5D1C - chains A and C; structure by X-ray diffraction, 1.42 A resolution.

# Chain A
Protein: Histone deacetylase 8
From: Homo sapiens
Notes: EC 3.5.1.98
UniProt: Q9BY41 (HDAC8_HUMAN); residue numbers follow UniProt; this construct covers 1-377
Sequence (389 residues; each row starts with the number of its first residue):
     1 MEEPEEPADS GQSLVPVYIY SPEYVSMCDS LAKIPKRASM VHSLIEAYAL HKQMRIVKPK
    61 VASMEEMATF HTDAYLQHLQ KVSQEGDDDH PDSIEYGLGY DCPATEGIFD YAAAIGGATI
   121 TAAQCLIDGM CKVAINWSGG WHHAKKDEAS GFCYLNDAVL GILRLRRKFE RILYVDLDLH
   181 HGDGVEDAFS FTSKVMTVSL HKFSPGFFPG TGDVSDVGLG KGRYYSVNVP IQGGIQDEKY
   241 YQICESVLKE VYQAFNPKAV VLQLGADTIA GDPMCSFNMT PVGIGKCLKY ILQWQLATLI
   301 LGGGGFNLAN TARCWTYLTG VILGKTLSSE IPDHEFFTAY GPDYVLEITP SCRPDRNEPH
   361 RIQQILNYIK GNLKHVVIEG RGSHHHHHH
Disordered / not traced: 1-13, 378-389
Construct notes: engineered mutation Gly-233 (Asp in Q9BY41), Phe-306 (Tyr in Q9BY41); expression tag (378-389)
Ion coordination: K+ site 1: Asp-176, Asp-178, His-180, Ser-199, Leu-200; Zn2+: Asp-178, His-180, Asp-267 (shared with Lys-5(C) of chain C); K+ site 2: Phe-189, Thr-192, Val-195, Tyr-225
Curated features (UniProtKB/Swiss-Prot):
  - active site: His-143 (Proton acceptor)
  - binding site (substrate): Asp-101, Gly-151
  - binding site (a divalent metal cation): Asp-178, His-180, Asp-267
  - modified residue: Ser-39 (Phosphoserine)
  - natural variant: His-180 (H180R: In CDLS5), Thr-311 (T311M: In CDLS5), Gly-320 (G320R: In CDLS5), His-334 (H334R: In CDLS5)
  - mutagenesis: Ser-39 (S39A: Enhances the deacetylase activity; S39E: Decreases the deacetylase activity), Asp-101 (D101A: Complete loss of catalytical activity. Complete loss of catalytical activity; when associated with F-306; D101E: Partial loss of catalytical activity ...), His-142 to His-143 (Strongly reduces histone deacetylase activity), His-143 (H143A: Loss of catalytic activity)
From the paper describing this entry:
  - Zn2+ coordination: Asp-178, His-180, Asp-267 (citing earlier work)
  - catalytic residues: His-142, His-143 (citing earlier work)
  - disease-associated variants - D233G: decreased catalytic activity
  - disease-associated variants - H180R (DeltaTm = -5.8 degC), D233G (DeltaTm = -6.8 degC), G304R (DeltaTm = -6.8 degC): decreased stability
  - mutagenesis - Y306F: abolished catalytic activity (citing earlier work)
  - disease-associated variants - H180R, G304R: abolished catalytic activity
  - disease-associated variants - H180R, G304R: abolished binding to M344

# Chain C
Protein: HDAC8 Fluor de Lys tetrapeptide substrate
Sequence (6 residues; numbered 1 to 6; the number before each row is that of its first residue):
     1 XRHKKX
Modified / non-standard residues: ACE (acetyl group) at position 1, MCM (7-amino-4-methyl-chromen-2-one) at position 6; Lys-4, Lys-5 (N(6)-acetyllysine; ALY)
Ion coordination: Zn2+: Lys-5 (shared with Asp-178(A), His-180(A), Asp-267(A) of chain A)

# Chain A / chain C interface
Contacting residue pairs (27):
  Lys-33(A) with MCM_6(C)
  Ile-94(A) with Arg-2(C), hydrogen bond (backbone-side chain)
  Glu-95(A) with Arg-2(C), hydrogen bond (backbone-side chain)
  Gly-97(A) with Arg-2(C)
  Tyr-100(A) with MCM_6(C)
  Asp-101(A) with Lys-4(C); Lys-5(C), hydrogen bond (side chain-backbone); MCM_6(C), hydrogen bond (side chain-backbone)
  Trp-141(A) with Lys-5(C)
  His-143(A) with Lys-5(C)
  Glu-148(A) with Arg-2(C), salt bridge
  Gly-151(A) with Lys-5(C)
  Phe-152(A) with Lys-5(C); MCM_6(C)
  Asp-178(A) with Lys-5(C)
  His-180(A) with Lys-5(C)
  Gly-206(A) with His-3(C)
  Phe-207(A) with His-3(C)
  Phe-208(A) with His-3(C); Lys-4(C); Lys-5(C)
  Pro-209(A) with His-3(C), hydrogen bond (backbone-side chain)
  Gly-210(A) with His-3(C)
  Asp-267(A) with Lys-5(C)
  Met-274(A) with Lys-5(C)
  Gly-304(A) with Lys-5(C)
  Phe-306(A) with Lys-5(C)
Other interface residues (no listed pair), chain A (24 interface residues in all): His-142, Gly-303

# Summary
24 residues of chain A face 5 of chain C across their interface; the contacts include 5 hydrogen bonds and 1
salt bridge. Polar contacts include Glu-148(A)/Arg-2(C), Ile-94(A)/Arg-2(C) and Glu-95(A)/Arg-2(C). From the
paper: catalytic residues His-142(A) and His-143(A); H180R, D233G and G304R of chain A reduce stability.
Chain A is Histone deacetylase 8 (Homo sapiens) and chain C is HDAC8 Fluor de Lys tetrapeptide substrate; the
structure, Crystal structure of D233G-Y306F HDAC8 in complex with a tetrapeptide substrate, was determined by
X-ray diffraction together with 5D1B and 5D1D from the same study.
